PDB entry 7FFF | electron microscopy, 3.00 A resolution | chains G and C of the 20 polymer chains in the assembly

# Chain G (and C)
Molecule: Spike glycoprotein E1
From: Venezuelan equine encephalitis virus (strain TC-83)
Notes: chain C of this document is another copy of the same molecule, construct and numbering; everything in this record applies to it too
UniProt: P05674 (POLS_EEVV8); residues 1-442 here correspond to UniProt positions 813-1254 (UniProt number = residue number + 812)
Amino-acid sequence (442 residues; each row starts with the number of its first residue):
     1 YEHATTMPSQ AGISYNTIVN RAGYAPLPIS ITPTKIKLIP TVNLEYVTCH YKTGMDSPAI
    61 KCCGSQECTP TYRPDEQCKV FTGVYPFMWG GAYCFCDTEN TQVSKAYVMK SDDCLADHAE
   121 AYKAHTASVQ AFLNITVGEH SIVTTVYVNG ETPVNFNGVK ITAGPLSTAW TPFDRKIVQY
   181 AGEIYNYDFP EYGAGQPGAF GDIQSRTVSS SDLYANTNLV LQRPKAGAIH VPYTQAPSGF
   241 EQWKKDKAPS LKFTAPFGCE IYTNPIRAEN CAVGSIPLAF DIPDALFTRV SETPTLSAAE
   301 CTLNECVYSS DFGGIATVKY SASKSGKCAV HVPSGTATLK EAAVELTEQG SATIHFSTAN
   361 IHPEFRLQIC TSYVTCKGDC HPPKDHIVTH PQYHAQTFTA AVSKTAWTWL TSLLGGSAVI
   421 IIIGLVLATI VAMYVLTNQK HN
Disulfide bonds: Cys62-Cys94, Cys63-Cys96, Cys259-Cys271, Cys301-Cys376, Cys306-Cys380, Cys328-Cys370

# Interface between chain G and chain C
Contacting residue pairs (15):
  Thr41(G) - Thr41(C)
  Lys123(G) - Asn149(C)
  Lys123(G) - Glu151(C)  salt bridge
  Thr126(G) - His125(C)
  Thr126(G) - Thr126(C)
  Asn149(G) - Lys123(C)
  Glu151(G) - Lys123(C)  salt bridge
  Glu151(G) - Glu191(C)
  Thr152(G) - Glu191(C)  hydrogen bond
  Asn155(G) - Gly193(C)  hydrogen bond (side chain-backbone)
  Arg175(G) - Glu151(C)  salt bridge
  Glu191(G) - Glu151(C)
  Glu191(G) - Thr152(C)  hydrogen bond
  Tyr192(G) - Pro153(C)
  Gly193(G) - Asn155(C)  hydrogen bond (backbone-side chain)
Interface residues without a listed pair, chain G (15 interface residues in all): His125, Pro153, Lys160, Ala194
Interface residues without a listed pair, chain C (14 interface residues in all): Arg175, Tyr192, Ala194

# In short
15 residues of chain G face 14 of chain C across their interface; the contacts include 4 hydrogen bonds and 3
salt bridges. Among the polar pairs are Lys123(G)-Glu151(C), Arg175(G)-Glu151(C) and Thr152(G)-Glu191(C).
Both chains are Spike glycoprotein E1 (Venezuelan equine encephalitis virus (strain TC-83)). Entry 7FFF
(Structure of Venezuelan equine encephalitis virus with the receptor LDLRAD3) was determined by electron
microscopy (same publication as 7FFE, 7FFL, 7FFN, 7FFO and 7FFQ).
